PDB entry 4OZI | X-ray diffraction, 3.20 A resolution | chains B and G of the 5 polymer chains in the assembly

# Chain B
Molecule: HLA class II histocompatibility antigen, DQ beta 1 chain
From: Homo sapiens
UniProtKB: Q5Y7D3 (Q5Y7D3_HUMAN); residues 1-192 here correspond to UniProt positions 33-224 (UniProt number = residue number + 32)
Chain sequence (213 residues; each row starts with the number of its first residue; numbers below 1 keep their minus sign (Gly-12 is residue -12)):
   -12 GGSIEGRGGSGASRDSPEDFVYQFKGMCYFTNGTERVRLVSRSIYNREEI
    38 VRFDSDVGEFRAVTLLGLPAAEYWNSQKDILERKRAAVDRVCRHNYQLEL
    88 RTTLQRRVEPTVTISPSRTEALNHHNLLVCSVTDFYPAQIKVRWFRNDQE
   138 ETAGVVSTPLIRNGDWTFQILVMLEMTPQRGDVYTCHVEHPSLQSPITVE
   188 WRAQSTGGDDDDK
Unresolved in the structure: -12 to 2, 104-111, 191-200
Sequence notes: expression tag (-12 to 0, 193-200)
Disulfide bonds: Cys15-Cys79, Cys117-Cys173
Ion coordination: Ca2+ site 1: Glu96, Ser179, Gln181 (shared with 1 residue of chain D); Ca2+ site 2: Glu96 (shared with 2 residues of chain D)

# Chain G
Molecule: T-cell receptor, s2, alpha chain
From: Homo sapiens
Notes: engineered mutation(s): T174C
Chain sequence (207 residues; each row starts with the number of its first residue; note: 16 numbers in that range are skipped by the numbering (no residue carries them; nothing is unmodelled there)):
     3 KTTQ
     8 PISMDSYEGQEVNITCSHNNIAT
    36 NDYITWYQQFPSQGPRFIIQGYK
    64 TKVTN
    74 EVASLFIPADRKSSTLSLPRVSLSDTAVYYCLVGDGGS
  111A F
  112B S
  112A G
   112 GYNKLIFGAGTRLAVHPYIQNPDPAVYQLRDSKSSDKSVCLFTDFDSQTN
   162 VSQSKDSDVYITDKCVLDMRSMDFKSNSAVAWSNKSDFACANAFNNSIIP
   212 EDTFFPSPESS
Unresolved in the structure: 144-146, 218-222
Disulfide bonds: Cys23-Cys104, Cys151-Cys201

# Interface between chain B and chain G
Contacting residue pairs (12):
  Asp66(B) with Phe52(G)
  Glu69(B) with Gln55(G); Val66(G)
  Arg70(B) with Tyr38(G); Gln55(G), hydrogen bond
  Ala73(B) with Tyr57(G), hydrophobic
  Asp76(B) with Tyr57(G)
  Arg77(B) with Asn36(G), hydrogen bond (backbone-side chain); Tyr38(G), hydrogen bond; Tyr57(G); Asp108(G)
  His81(B) with Asn36(G)
Other interface residues (no listed pair), chain G (10 interface residues in all): Thr30, Asp37, Gly56

# In short
7 residues of chain B face 10 of chain G across their interface; the contacts include 3 hydrogen bonds. Polar
contacts include Arg70(B)-Gln55(G), Arg77(B)-Asn36(G) and Arg77(B)-Tyr38(G). The Ca2+ site 1 is built by
Glu96(B), Ser179(B) and Gln181(B).
Chain B is HLA class II histocompatibility antigen, DQ beta 1 chain and chain G is T-cell receptor, s2, alpha
chain, both from Homo sapiens; the structure, S2 protein complex, was determined by X-ray diffraction,
deposited together with 4OZF and 4OZH.
